6IFR - chains F and N of the 10 polymer chains in the assembly; structure by electron microscopy, 3.40 A resolution.

Chain F:
Name: Type III-A CRISPR-associated RAMP protein Csm3
Organism: Streptococcus thermophilus ND03
UniProtKB: A0A2U2M035 (A0A2U2M035_STRTR); numbering as in UniProt (aligned over 1-220)
Amino-acid sequence (220 residues; each row starts with the number of its first residue):
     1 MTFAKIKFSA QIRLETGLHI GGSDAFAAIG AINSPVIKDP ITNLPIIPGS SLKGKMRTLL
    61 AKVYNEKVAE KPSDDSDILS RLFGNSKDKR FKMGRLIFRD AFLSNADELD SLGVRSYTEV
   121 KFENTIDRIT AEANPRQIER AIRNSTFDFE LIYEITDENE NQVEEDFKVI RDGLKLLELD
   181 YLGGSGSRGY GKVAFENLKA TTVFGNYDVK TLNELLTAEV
Unresolved in the structure: 218-220
Construct notes: engineered mutation Asn-33 (Asp in A0A2U2M035)

Chain N:
Molecule: type III-A CRISPR-Cas interference complex, crRNA
Sequence (36 nucleotides; numbered 1 to 36; the number before each row is that of its first residue):
     1 ACGGAAACGC UUUCUAGCUC GCUAUAAUUA CCCAUU
Unresolved in the structure: 36

Chain F / chain N interface:
Contacting residue pairs (53; chain F residue first):
  His-19(F) / A16(N)  phosphate contact
  Ile-20(F) / A16(N)  phosphate contact
  Gly-21(F) / U15(N)  sugar contact
  Gly-21(F) / A16(N)  hydrogen bond to the phosphate
  Gly-22(F) / U15(N)  base contact
  Asp-24(F) / U15(N)  base contact
  Pro-48(F) / U15(N)  phosphate contact
  Ser-50(F) / C14(N)  sugar contact
  Ser-50(F) / U15(N)  hydrogen bond to the phosphate
  Ser-51(F) / C14(N)  phosphate contact
  Ser-51(F) / U15(N)  hydrogen bond to the phosphate
  Lys-53(F) / U12(N)  salt bridge to the phosphate
  Lys-53(F) / U13(N)  salt bridge to the phosphate
  Gly-54(F) / C14(N)  phosphate contact
  Lys-55(F) / C14(N)  base contact
  Arg-57(F) / U12(N)  hydrogen bond to the phosphate
  Arg-57(F) / U13(N)  salt bridge to the phosphate
  Thr-58(F) / C14(N)  hydrogen bond to the base
  Pro-72(F) / U12(N)  sugar contact
  Phe-83(F) / U12(N)  sugar contact
  Phe-83(F) / U13(N)  phosphate contact
  Gly-84(F) / U12(N)  sugar contact
  Asn-85(F) / U11(N)  sugar contact
  Asn-85(F) / U12(N)  sugar contact
  Ser-86(F) / U11(N)  base contact
  Ser-86(F) / U12(N)  sugar contact
  Lys-92(F) / U11(N)  sugar contact
  Phe-122(F) / G21(N)  sugar contact
  Glu-123(F) / G21(N)  phosphate contact
  Asn-124(F) / U19(N)  sugar contact
  Asn-124(F) / C20(N)  hydrogen bond to the sugar
  Asn-124(F) / G21(N)  hydrogen bond to the base
  Asn-124(F) / C22(N)  hydrogen bond to the base
  Thr-125(F) / U19(N)  hydrogen bond to the phosphate
  Thr-125(F) / C20(N)  hydrogen bond to the phosphate
  Ile-126(F) / U19(N)  phosphate contact
  Ile-126(F) / C20(N)  hydrogen bond to the phosphate
  Ile-126(F) / C22(N)  sugar contact
  Ala-133(F) / G21(N)  base contact
  Ala-133(F) / C22(N)  base contact
  Pro-135(F) / G21(N)  base contact
  Arg-136(F) / U19(N)  hydrogen bond to the sugar
  Arg-136(F) / G21(N)  salt bridge to the phosphate
  Tyr-181(F) / A16(N)  hydrogen bond to the phosphate
  Tyr-181(F) / G17(N)  hydrogen bond to the phosphate
  Gly-183(F) / A16(N)  phosphate contact
  Gly-184(F) / A16(N)  hydrogen bond to the phosphate
  Gly-184(F) / G17(N)  phosphate contact
  Ser-185(F) / G17(N)  phosphate contact
  Gly-186(F) / G17(N)  phosphate contact
  Ser-187(F) / C18(N)  hydrogen bond to the phosphate
  Arg-188(F) / C18(N)  salt bridge to the phosphate
  Arg-188(F) / U19(N)  salt bridge to the phosphate
Also at the interface, not in a pair above, chain F (37 interface residues in all): Met-93, Gly-94, Lys-121

Overview:
Chain F and chain N form an interface of 37 and 12 residues respectively, with 16 hydrogen bonds and 6 salt
bridges. Among the polar pairs are Thr-58(F)/C14(N), Asn-124(F)/G21(N) and Asn-124(F)/C22(N).
Chain F is Type III-A CRISPR-associated RAMP protein Csm3 (Streptococcus thermophilus ND03) and chain N is
type III-A CRISPR-Cas interference complex, crRNA; the structure, Type III-A Csm complex, Cryo-EM structure of
Csm-NTR, ATP bound, was determined by electron microscopy together with 6IFK, 6IFL, 6IFN, 6IFU, 6IFY, 6IFZ and
6IG0 from the same study.
